Entry 7OTQ (electron microscopy, 4.80 A resolution (low resolution: residue-level contacts below are approximate; hydrogen-bond / salt-bridge calls are withheld)); this record covers chains G and J of the 11 polymer chains in the assembly.

== Chain G ==
Name: Histone H2A type 1
From: Xenopus laevis
UniProt: P06897 (H2A1_XENLA); residues 0-129 here correspond to UniProt positions 1-130 (UniProt number = residue number + 1)
Amino-acid sequence (130 residues; row label = number of the first residue in the row; numbering starts at 0):
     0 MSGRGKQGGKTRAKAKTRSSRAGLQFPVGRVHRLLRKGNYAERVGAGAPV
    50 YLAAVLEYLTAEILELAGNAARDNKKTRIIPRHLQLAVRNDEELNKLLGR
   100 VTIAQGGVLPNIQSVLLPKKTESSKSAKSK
Disordered / not traced: 0-13, 119-129
Sequence notes: conflict Arg99 (Gly100 in P06897), Ser123 (Ala124 in P06897)
Swiss-Prot annotation at these positions:
  - modified residue: Ser1 (N-acetylserine), Lys5 (N6-(2-hydroxyisobutyryl)lysine), Lys9 (N6-(2-hydroxyisobutyryl)lysine), Lys36 (N6-(2-hydroxyisobutyryl)lysine), Lys74 (N6-(2-hydroxyisobutyryl)lysine), Lys75 (N6-(2-hydroxyisobutyryl)lysine), Lys95 (N6-(2-hydroxyisobutyryl)lysine), Gln104 (N5-methylglutamine), Lys118 (N6-(2-hydroxyisobutyryl)lysine)
  - cross-link (Glycyl lysine isopeptide (Lys-Gly)): Lys13 (interchain with G-Cter in ubiquitin), Lys15 (interchain with G-Cter in ubiquitin), Lys119 (interchain with G-Cter in ubiquitin)
Reported in the primary citation:
  - mutagenesis - E61A/E64A/D90A/E92A: decreased catalytic activity

== Chain J ==
Molecule: DNA (149-MER) Widom 601 sequence
Sequence (160 nucleotides; each row starts with the number of its first residue; numbers below 1 keep their minus sign (DG-76 is residue -76)):
   -76 GCCTATCGATGTATATATCTGACACGTGCCTGGAGACTAGGGAGTAATCC
   -26 CCTTGGCGGTTAAAACGCGGGGGACAGCGCGTACGTGCGTTTAAGCGGTG
    24 CTAGAGCTGTCTACGACCAATTGAGCGGCCTCGGCACCGGGATTCTGATG
    74 GTCACCTAGA
Disordered / not traced: 73-83

== Interface between chain G and chain J ==
Contacting residue pairs - 12 pairs, chain G then chain J:
  Lys15(G) with DA-43(J); DG-42(J)
  Thr16(G) with DA-43(J)
  Arg17(G) with DA-43(J)
  Arg20(G) with DG-42(J)
  Gly28(G) with DG-44(J); DA-43(J)
  Arg29(G) with DG-44(J)
  Arg32(G) with DG-45(J); DG-44(J)
  Arg42(G) with DG-35(J)
  Arg77(G) with DC-54(J)
Also at the interface, not in a pair above, chain G (10 interface residues in all): Ser18
Also at the interface, not in a pair above, chain J (7 interface residues in all): DA-53

== Summary ==
10 residues of chain G and 7 residues of chain J are in contact. The paper reports that E61A/E64A/D90A/E92A of
chain G reduce catalytic activity.
Chain G is Histone H2A type 1 (Xenopus laevis) and chain J is DNA (149-MER) Widom 601 sequence; the structure,
Cryo-EM structure of ALC1/CHD1L bound to a PARylated nucleosome, was determined by electron microscopy.
